3N9P - chains A and B of the 3 polymer chains in the assembly; structure by X-ray diffraction, 2.39 A resolution.

# Chain A
Protein: Putative uncharacterized protein
From: Caenorhabditis elegans
Notes: EC 1.14.11.27; fragment: PHD domain
UniProtKB: Q9GYI0 (Q9GYI0_CAEEL); residues 188-711 here correspond to UniProt positions 201-724 (UniProt number = residue number + 13)
Sequence (528 residues; numbered 184 to 711; the number before each row is that of its first residue):
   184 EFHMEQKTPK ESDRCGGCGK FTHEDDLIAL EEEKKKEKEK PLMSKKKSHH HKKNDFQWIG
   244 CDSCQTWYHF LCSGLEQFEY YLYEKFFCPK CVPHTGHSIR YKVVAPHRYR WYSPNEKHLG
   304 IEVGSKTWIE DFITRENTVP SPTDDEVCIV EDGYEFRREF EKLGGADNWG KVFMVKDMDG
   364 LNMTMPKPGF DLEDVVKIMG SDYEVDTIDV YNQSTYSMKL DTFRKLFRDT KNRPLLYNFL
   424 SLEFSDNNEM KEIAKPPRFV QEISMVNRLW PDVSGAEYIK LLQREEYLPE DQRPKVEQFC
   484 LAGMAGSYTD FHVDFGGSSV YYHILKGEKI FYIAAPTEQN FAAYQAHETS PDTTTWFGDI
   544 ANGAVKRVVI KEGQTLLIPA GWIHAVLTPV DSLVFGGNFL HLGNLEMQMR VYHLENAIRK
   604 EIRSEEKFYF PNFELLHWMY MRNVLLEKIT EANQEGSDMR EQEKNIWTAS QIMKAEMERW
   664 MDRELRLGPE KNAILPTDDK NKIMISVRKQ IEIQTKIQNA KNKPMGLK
Unresolved in the structure: 184-191, 209-234, 705-711
Sequence notes: expression tag (184-187)
Ion coordination: Zn2+ site 1: Cys-198, Cys-201, His-252, Cys-255; Zn2+ site 2: Cys-244, Cys-247, Cys-271, Cys-274; Fe2+: His-495, Asp-497, His-567 (together with N-oxalylglycine)
Ligand contacts: N-oxalylglycine (OGA): Asn-421, Leu-423, Leu-484, Thr-492, His-495, Asp-497, Val-503, Tyr-505, Lys-512, His-567, Val-569, Thr-571
Curated features (UniProtKB/Swiss-Prot):
  - zinc finger: Ser-195 to His-277 (PHD-type)
  - binding site (substrate): Thr-492 to Asp-497, Tyr-505, Lys-512, His-567
  - binding site (Fe cation): His-495, Asp-497, His-567
Reported in the primary citation:
  - mutagenesis - D196A, W241A, G243E, D245A, Q248A, W250A: abolished binding to Histone H3 peptide (chain B)
  - mutagenesis - D389A, Q396A, T398A, F482A, D497A, Y505A, E531I, N581A: decreased catalytic activity
  - mutagenesis - S424A, E609A/K610A/F611A: abolished catalytic activity
  - specificity-determining residues: Thr-398, Glu-531 (by similarity / conservation)

# Chain B
Protein: Histone H3 peptide
Notes: fragment: JMJC domain
UniProtKB: P08898 (H3_CAEEL); residues 1-32 here correspond to UniProt positions 2-33 (UniProt number = residue number + 1)
Sequence (32 residues; each row starts with the number of its first residue):
     1 ARTKQTARKS TGGKAPRKQL ATKAARKSAP AS
Unresolved in the structure: 7-32
Modified residues: Lys-4 (n-trimethyllysine; M3L); Lys-27 (N-dimethyl-lysine; MLY)
Curated features (UniProtKB/Swiss-Prot):
  - modified residue: Lys-4 (N6,N6,N6-trimethyllysine), Lys-9 (N6,N6,N6-trimethyllysine), Ser-10 (Phosphoserine), Lys-14 (N6-acetyllysine), Lys-23 (N6-acetyllysine), Lys-27 (N6,N6,N6-trimethyllysine), Ser-28 (Phosphoserine)

# Chain A / chain B interface
Residue-residue contacts (19):
  Asp-196(A) with Lys-4(B)
  Phe-239(A) with Lys-4(B); Gln-5(B); Thr-6(B), hydrogen bond (backbone-backbone)
  Gln-240(A) with Lys-4(B)
  Trp-241(A) with Thr-3(B); Lys-4(B), hydrogen bond (backbone-backbone); Thr-6(B), hydrogen bond
  Ile-242(A) with Arg-2(B)
  Gly-243(A) with Arg-2(B), hydrogen bond (backbone-backbone)
  Cys-244(A) with Arg-2(B), hydrogen bond (backbone-side chain)
  Asp-245(A) with Arg-2(B), salt bridge
  Gln-248(A) with Arg-2(B), hydrogen bond
  Trp-250(A) with Arg-2(B); Lys-4(B)
  Phe-253(A) with Thr-3(B)
  Tyr-266(A) with Ala-1(B), hydrogen bond (backbone-backbone)
  Glu-267(A) with Ala-1(B)
  Tyr-284(A) with Ala-1(B), hydrogen bond (side chain-backbone)
Also at the interface, not in a pair above, chain A (15 interface residues in all): Tyr-263

# Summary
Chain A and chain B form an interface of 15 and 6 residues respectively; the contacts include 8 hydrogen bonds
and 1 salt bridge. Polar pairs include Asp-245(A)/Arg-2(B), Trp-241(A)/Thr-6(B) and Cys-244(A)/Arg-2(B). From
the paper: D389A, Q396A and T398A of chain A, among others, reduce catalytic activity; specificity
determinants Thr-398(A) and Glu-531(A); 16 substitutions were tested in all.
Here chain A is Putative uncharacterized protein (Caenorhabditis elegans) and chain B is Histone H3 peptide.
Entry 3N9P (ceKDM7A from C.elegans, complex with H3K4me3K27me2 peptide and NOG) was determined by X-ray
diffraction together with 3N9L, 3N9M, 3N9N, 3N9O and 3N9Q from the same study.
